7P8Z - chains A and C; structure by X-ray diffraction, 1.67 A resolution.

== Chain A (and C) ==
Protein: Wilavidin
Source organism: Gammaproteobacteria bacterium
Notes: chain C of this document is another copy of the same molecule, construct and numbering; everything in this record applies to it too
UniProt: A0A3A4VWA2 (A0A3A4VWA2_9GAMM); residues 1-118 here correspond to UniProt positions 22-139 (UniProt number = residue number + 21)
Chain sequence (119 residues; each row starts with the number of its first residue; numbering starts at 0):
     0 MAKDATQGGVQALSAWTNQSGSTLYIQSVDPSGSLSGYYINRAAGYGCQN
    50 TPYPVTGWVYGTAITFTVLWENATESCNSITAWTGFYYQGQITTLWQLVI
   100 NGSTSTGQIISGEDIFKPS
Not modelled in the structure: 0-11
Differences from the reference sequence: initiating methionine (0)
Disulfide bonds: C47-C76
Small-molecule neighbours: biotin (BTN): N17, S21, Y38, N40, A42, Y45, G46, C47, W69, C76, S78, T80, W82, W95, L97, D113

== Chain A / chain C interface ==
Pairs across the interface - 83 pairs, chain A then chain C:
  S31(A) - L68(C)
  P53(A) - W57(C)  hydrophobic
  T55(A) - T55(C)  hydrogen bond
  T55(A) - G56(C)
  T55(A) - W57(C)
  G56(A) - T55(C)
  W57(A) - P53(C)
  W57(A) - T55(C)
  W57(A) - T66(C)  hydrogen bond (side chain-backbone)
  W57(A) - V67(C)
  W57(A) - L68(C)  hydrophobic
  W57(A) - I79(C)
  V58(A) - L68(C)
  Y59(A) - L68(C)  hydrophobic
  Y59(A) - W69(C)
  Y59(A) - E70(C)
  Y59(A) - S75(C)
  Y59(A) - C76(C)
  Y59(A) - N77(C)  hydrogen bond (side chain-backbone)
  Y59(A) - S78(C)
  Y59(A) - I79(C)  hydrophobic
  Y59(A) - N100(C)
  G60(A) - N100(C)
  T61(A) - N100(C)  hydrogen bond (backbone-side chain)
  T61(A) - G101(C)  hydrogen bond (side chain-backbone)
  A62(A) - I79(C)
  A62(A) - V98(C)  hydrophobic
  A62(A) - N100(C)
  I63(A) - I79(C)
  T64(A) - T66(C)  hydrogen bond
  T64(A) - I79(C)
  T64(A) - A81(C)
  T66(A) - W57(C)  hydrogen bond (backbone-side chain)
  T66(A) - T64(C)  hydrogen bond
  V67(A) - W57(C)
  L68(A) - S31(C)
  L68(A) - W57(C)
  L68(A) - Y59(C)  hydrophobic
  W69(A) - Y59(C)
  E70(A) - Y59(C)
  S75(A) - Y59(C)
  C76(A) - Y59(C)
  N77(A) - Y59(C)  hydrogen bond (backbone-side chain)
  S78(A) - Y59(C)
  I79(A) - W57(C)
  I79(A) - Y59(C)  hydrophobic
  I79(A) - A62(C)
  I79(A) - I63(C)
  I79(A) - T64(C)
  A81(A) - T83(C)
  T83(A) - A81(C)
  T83(A) - Q96(C)
  T83(A) - V98(C)
  T83(A) - I108(C)
  G84(A) - V98(C)
  F85(A) - S102(C)
  F85(A) - T103(C)
  F85(A) - S104(C)
  F85(A) - T105(C)
  Y87(A) - T103(C)
  T92(A) - T105(C)
  L94(A) - Q96(C)
  L94(A) - T105(C)
  L94(A) - I108(C)  hydrophobic
  Q96(A) - T83(C)
  Q96(A) - L94(C)
  Q96(A) - Q96(C)
  V98(A) - T83(C)
  V98(A) - G84(C)
  N100(A) - Y59(C)
  N100(A) - G60(C)
  N100(A) - T61(C)  hydrogen bond (side chain-backbone)
  N100(A) - A62(C)
  G101(A) - T61(C)  hydrogen bond (backbone-side chain)
  S102(A) - F85(C)
  T103(A) - F85(C)
  T103(A) - Y87(C)
  S104(A) - F85(C)
  T105(A) - F85(C)
  T105(A) - T92(C)
  T105(A) - L94(C)
  I108(A) - L94(C)  hydrophobic
  E112(A) - T105(C)
Other interface residues (no listed pair), chain A (42 interface residues in all): V54, W95, I99
Other interface residues (no listed pair), chain C (45 interface residues in all): V54, V58, T80, Y86, W95, L97, I99, E112

== Summary ==
42 residues of chain A and 45 residues of chain C are in contact, with 11 hydrogen bonds. Polar pairs include
T55(A)-T55(C), W57(A)-T66(C) and Y59(A)-N77(C). Chain A binds biotin.
Both chains are Wilavidin (Gammaproteobacteria bacterium). Entry 7P8Z (Short wilavidin biotin complex) was
determined by X-ray diffraction together with 7OUQ, 7OUR and 7P8Y from the same study.
